Entry 4OOA (X-ray diffraction, 1.58 A resolution); this record covers chains A and B.

Chain A (and B):
Name: CDGSH iron-sulfur domain-containing protein 2
Source organism: Homo sapiens
Notes: chain B of this document is another copy of the same molecule, construct and numbering; everything in this record applies to it too
UniProt: Q8N5K1 (CISD2_HUMAN); residues 68-135 here = UniProt positions 68-135
Amino-acid sequence (68 residues; row label = number of the first residue in the row):
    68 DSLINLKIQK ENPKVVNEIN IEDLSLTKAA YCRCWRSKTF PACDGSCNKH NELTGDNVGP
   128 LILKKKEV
Unresolved in the structure: 134-135 (chain B: 68, 135)
Construct notes: engineered mutation Ser-92 (Cys in Q8N5K1), Cys-114 (His in Q8N5K1)
Metal / ion sites: 2Fe-2S cluster Fe: Cys-99, Cys-101, Cys-110, Cys-114
Ligand contacts: 2Fe-2S cluster (FES): Cys-99, Arg-100, Cys-101, Trp-102, Ser-104, Cys-110, Asp-111, Gly-112, Ser-113, Cys-114, Gly-126, Pro-127
Swiss-Prot annotation at these positions:
  - binding site ([2Fe-2S] cluster): Cys-99, Cys-101, Cys-110
  - mutagenesis: Cys-99 (C99S: Impairs interaction with BCL2; when associated with S-101; S-110 and Q-114), Cys-101 (C101S: Impairs interaction with BCL2; when associated with S-99; S-110 and Q-114), Cys-110 (C110S: Impairs interaction with BCL2; when associated with S-99; S-101 and Q-114)
Reported in the primary citation:
  - 2Fe-2S cluster coordination: Cys-99, Cys-101, Cys-110, Cys-114

How chain A and chain B interact:
Pairs across the interface - 111 pairs, chain A then chain B:
  Asp-68(A) with Arg-103(B), salt bridge; His-117(B), salt bridge; Thr-121(B)
  Ser-69(A) with His-117(B); Thr-121(B)
  Leu-70(A) with Thr-121(B); Gly-122(B); Asp-123(B)
  Ile-71(A) with Ile-71(B), hydrophobic; Cys-101(B); Arg-103(B); His-117(B); Asp-123(B), hydrogen bond (backbone-side chain)
  Asn-72(A) with Asp-123(B), hydrogen bond (backbone-side chain); Asn-124(B), hydrogen bond; Val-125(B)
  Ile-75(A) with Asn-124(B)
  Gln-76(A) with Asn-124(B), hydrogen bond (backbone-side chain)
  Lys-77(A) with Asp-123(B), salt bridge; Asn-124(B), hydrogen bond
  Asn-79(A) with Asn-124(B), hydrogen bond (backbone-side chain)
  Pro-80(A) with Asn-124(B)
  Lys-81(A) with Cys-114(B), hydrogen bond; Asn-115(B), hydrogen bond; Asn-124(B); Val-125(B); Gly-126(B)
  Val-82(A) with Arg-100(B), hydrogen bond (backbone-side chain); Asn-124(B), hydrogen bond (backbone-backbone); Gly-126(B), hydrogen bond (backbone-backbone)
  Val-83(A) with Arg-100(B); Pro-127(B); Ile-129(B), hydrophobic
  Asn-84(A) with Arg-100(B), hydrogen bond; Pro-127(B), hydrogen bond (backbone-backbone); Leu-128(B); Ile-129(B), hydrogen bond (backbone-backbone)
  Glu-85(A) with Ile-129(B); Lys-131(B), salt bridge
  Ile-86(A) with Leu-128(B), hydrophobic; Ile-129(B), hydrogen bond (backbone-backbone); Leu-130(B); Lys-131(B), hydrogen bond (backbone-backbone)
  Asn-87(A) with Lys-131(B)
  Ile-88(A) with Ile-88(B), hydrophobic; Leu-130(B), hydrophobic; Lys-131(B), hydrogen bond (backbone-backbone)
  Glu-89(A) with Lys-131(B); Lys-132(B); Lys-133(B), hydrogen bond (side chain-backbone)
  Leu-91(A) with Ile-88(B), hydrophobic
  Lys-95(A) with Glu-85(B), salt bridge
  Tyr-98(A) with Leu-128(B), hydrophobic
  Cys-99(A) with Arg-100(B)
  Arg-100(A) with Val-82(B), hydrogen bond (side chain-backbone); Val-83(B); Asn-84(B), hydrogen bond; Cys-99(B); Arg-100(B); Trp-102(B), hydrogen bond (backbone-side chain); Phe-107(B); Pro-108(B)
  Cys-101(A) with Ile-71(B)
  Trp-102(A) with Arg-100(B), hydrogen bond (side chain-backbone); Val-125(B); Gly-126(B)
  Arg-103(A) with Ile-71(B)
  Phe-107(A) with Arg-100(B)
  Pro-108(A) with Arg-100(B)
  Cys-114(A) with Lys-81(B), hydrogen bond
  Asn-115(A) with Lys-81(B), hydrogen bond
  His-117(A) with Ser-69(B); Ile-71(B)
  Asn-118(A) with Lys-81(B)
  Thr-121(A) with Ser-69(B); Leu-70(B)
  Asp-123(A) with Leu-70(B); Ile-71(B), hydrogen bond (side chain-backbone); Asn-72(B), hydrogen bond (side chain-backbone); Lys-77(B), salt bridge
  Asn-124(A) with Asn-72(B), hydrogen bond; Ile-75(B); Gln-76(B), hydrogen bond (side chain-backbone); Lys-77(B), hydrogen bond; Asn-79(B), hydrogen bond (side chain-backbone); Pro-80(B); Lys-81(B); Val-82(B), hydrogen bond (backbone-backbone)
  Val-125(A) with Asn-72(B); Lys-81(B); Trp-102(B), hydrophobic
  Gly-126(A) with Lys-81(B); Val-82(B), hydrogen bond (backbone-backbone); Trp-102(B)
  Pro-127(A) with Lys-81(B); Val-83(B); Asn-84(B), hydrogen bond (backbone-backbone)
  Leu-128(A) with Asn-84(B); Ile-86(B), hydrophobic; Tyr-98(B), hydrophobic; Leu-128(B), hydrophobic
  Ile-129(A) with Val-83(B), hydrophobic; Asn-84(B), hydrogen bond (backbone-backbone); Glu-85(B); Ile-86(B), hydrogen bond (backbone-backbone)
  Leu-130(A) with Ile-86(B); Leu-130(B), hydrophobic
  Lys-131(A) with Glu-85(B); Ile-86(B), hydrogen bond (backbone-backbone); Asn-87(B); Ile-88(B), hydrogen bond (backbone-backbone)
Also at the interface, not in a pair above, chain A (46 interface residues in all): Gly-122, Lys-132, Lys-133
Also at the interface, not in a pair above, chain B (45 interface residues in all): Leu-73, Glu-89, Leu-91, Asn-118

Overview:
46 residues of chain A face 45 of chain B across their interface, with 37 hydrogen bonds and 6 salt bridges.
Among the polar pairs are Asp-68(A)/Arg-103(B), Asp-68(A)/His-117(B) and Lys-77(A)/Asp-123(B). Chain A binds
2Fe-2S cluster. The paper reports 2Fe-2S cluster coordination by Cys-99(A), Cys-101(A) and Cys-110(A) among
others.
Both chains are CDGSH iron-sulfur domain-containing protein 2 (Homo sapiens). Entry 4OOA (CRYSTAL STRUCTURE of
NAF1 (MINER1): H114C THE REDOX-ACTIVE 2FE-2S PROTEIN) was determined by X-ray diffraction, deposited together
with 4OO7.
